PDB entry 6LLF | X-ray diffraction, 1.93 A resolution | chains C and E of the 6 polymer chains in the assembly

# Chain C
Protein: Terminal oxygenase component of carbazole
Organism: Janthinobacterium sp. (strain J3)
UniProtKB: Q84II6 (Q84II6_JANS3); numbering as in UniProt (aligned over 1-384)
Sequence (392 residues; row label = number of the first residue in the row):
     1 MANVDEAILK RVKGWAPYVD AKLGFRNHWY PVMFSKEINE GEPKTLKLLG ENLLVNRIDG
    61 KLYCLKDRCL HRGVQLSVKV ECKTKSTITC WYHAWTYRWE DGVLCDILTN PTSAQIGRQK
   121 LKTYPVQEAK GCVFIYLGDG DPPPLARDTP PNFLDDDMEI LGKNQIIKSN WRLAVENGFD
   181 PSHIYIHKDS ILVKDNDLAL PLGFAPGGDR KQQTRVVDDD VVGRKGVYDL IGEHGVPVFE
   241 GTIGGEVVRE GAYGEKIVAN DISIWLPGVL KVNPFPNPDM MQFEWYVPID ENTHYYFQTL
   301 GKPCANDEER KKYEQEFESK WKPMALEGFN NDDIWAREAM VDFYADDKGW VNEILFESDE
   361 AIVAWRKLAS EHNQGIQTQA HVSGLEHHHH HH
Disordered / not traced: 1, 390-392
Differences from the reference sequence: expression tag (385-392)
Metal / ion sites: 2Fe-2S cluster Fe: Cys-69, His-71, Cys-90, His-93; Fe2+: His-183, His-187, Asp-333
Ligand contacts:
  - 2Fe-2S cluster (FES): Cys-69, His-71, Arg-72, Val-74, Cys-90, Tyr-92, His-93, Ala-94, Trp-95
  - 3-(2-hydroxyphenyl)benzene-1,2-diol (WBP): Gly-178, His-183, Ile-184, Leu-200, Ala-259, Ile-262, Leu-270, Val-272, Phe-275, Gln-282, Glu-284, Tyr-286, Phe-329, Asn-330, Asp-333

# Chain E
Protein: Ferredoxin CarAc
Organism: Pseudomonas resinovorans
UniProtKB: Q8GI16 (CARAC_PSERE); numbering as in UniProt (aligned over 1-107)
Sequence (115 residues; numbered 1 to 115; the number before each row is that of its first residue):
     1 MNQIWLKVCA ASDMQPGTIR RVNRVGAAPL AVYRVGDQFY ATEDTCTHGI ASLSEGTLDG
    61 DVIECPFHGG AFNVCTGMPA SSPCTVPLGV FEVEVKEGEV YVAGEKKLEH HHHHH
Disordered / not traced: 1-2, 109-115
Differences from the reference sequence: expression tag (108-115)
Metal / ion sites: 2Fe-2S cluster Fe: Cys-46, His-48, Cys-65, His-68
Ligand contacts: 2Fe-2S cluster (FES): Cys-46, His-48, Gly-49, Ile-50, Ala-51, Cys-65, Phe-67, His-68, Gly-69, Gly-70, Pro-83, Cys-84

# How chain C and chain E interact
Contacting residue pairs (18):
  Gln-115(C) with Gly-49(E)
  Arg-118(C) with Glu-43(E), salt bridge; Thr-47(E); Val-86(E); Pro-87(E), hydrogen bond (side chain-backbone)
  Gln-119(C) with Thr-47(E), hydrogen bond (side chain-backbone); Val-86(E)
  Leu-385(C) with Ser-82(E)
  Glu-386(C) with Ser-82(E)
  His-387(C) with Ala-80(E); Ser-81(E); Ser-82(E), hydrogen bond (backbone-backbone)
  His-388(C) with Ser-81(E)
  His-389(C) with Asp-59(E), salt bridge; Val-62(E); Ala-71(E); Ala-80(E); Ser-81(E), hydrogen bond (backbone-side chain)
Other interface residues (no listed pair), chain E (13 interface residues in all): His-48, Glu-64

# Overview
8 residues of chain C and 13 residues of chain E are in contact; the contacts include 4 hydrogen bonds and 2
salt bridges. Among the polar pairs are Arg-118(C)/Glu-43(E), His-389(C)/Asp-59(E) and Arg-118(C)/Pro-87(E).
Chain C binds 2Fe-2S cluster and 3-(2-hydroxyphenyl)benzene-1,2-diol.
Here chain C is Terminal oxygenase component of carbazole (Janthinobacterium sp. (strain J3)) and chain E is
Ferredoxin CarAc (Pseudomonas resinovorans). Entry 6LLF (Biphenyl-2,2',3-triol-soaked resting complex of Oxy
and Fd in carbazole 1,9a-dioxygenase) was determined by X-ray diffraction.
